9NF0 - chains B and F of the 8 polymer chains in the assembly; structure by electron microscopy, 3.06 A resolution.

== Chain B (and F) ==
Molecule: Sulfhydrogenase 1 subunit beta
Source organism: Pyrococcus furiosus
Notes: EC 1.12.98.4; chain F of this document is another copy of the same molecule, construct and numbering; everything in this record applies to it too
UniProt: Q8U2E5 (HYD1B_PYRFU); residues 1-367 here = UniProt positions 1-367
Amino-acid sequence (367 residues; row label = number of the first residue in the row):
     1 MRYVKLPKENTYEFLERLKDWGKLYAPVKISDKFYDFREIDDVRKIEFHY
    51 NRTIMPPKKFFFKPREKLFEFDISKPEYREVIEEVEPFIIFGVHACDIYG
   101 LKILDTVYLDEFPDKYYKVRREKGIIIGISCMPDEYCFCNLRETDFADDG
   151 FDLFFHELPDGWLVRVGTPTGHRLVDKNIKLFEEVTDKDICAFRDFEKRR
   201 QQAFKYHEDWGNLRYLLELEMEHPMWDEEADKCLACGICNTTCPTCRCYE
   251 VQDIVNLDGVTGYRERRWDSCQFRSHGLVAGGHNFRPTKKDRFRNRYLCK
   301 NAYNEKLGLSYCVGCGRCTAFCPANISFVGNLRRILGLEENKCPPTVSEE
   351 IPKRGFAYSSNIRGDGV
Not modelled in the structure: 340-367
Metal / ion sites: 4Fe-4S cluster Fe site 1: Cys-96, Cys-131, Cys-137, Cys-139; 4Fe-4S cluster Fe site 2: Cys-233, Cys-236, Cys-239, Cys-322; 4Fe-4S cluster Fe site 3: Cys-243, Cys-312, Cys-315, Cys-318; 4Fe-4S cluster Fe site 4: Cys-246, Cys-248, Cys-271, Cys-299
Ligand contacts:
  - FAD (flavin-adenine dinucleotide): Leu-278, Val-279, Ala-280
  - 4Fe-4S cluster (SF4), molecule 1: Asn-51, His-94, Ala-95, Cys-96, Cys-131, Pro-133, Cys-137, Cys-139, Thr-144, Arg-200, Phe-204, Gly-314, Cys-315
  - 4Fe-4S cluster (SF4), molecule 2: Phe-138, Cys-239, Thr-242, Cys-243, Pro-244, Thr-245, Arg-296, Lys-300, Tyr-311, Cys-312, Val-313, Gly-314, Cys-315, Gly-316, Arg-317, Cys-318, Phe-328
  - 4Fe-4S cluster (SF4), molecule 3: Cys-233, Leu-234, Ala-235, Cys-236, Gly-237, Ile-238, Cys-239, Gln-272, Phe-293, Cys-322, Pro-323, Ala-324, Ile-326
  - 4Fe-4S cluster (SF4), molecule 4: Asn-240, Cys-246, Arg-247, Cys-248, Asp-269, Ser-270, Cys-271, His-276, Asn-295, Arg-296, Cys-299, Lys-300

== Interface between chain B and chain F ==
Residue-residue contacts (52):
  Tyr-3(B) / Tyr-215(F)
  Tyr-3(B) / Leu-219(F)  hydrophobic
  Asn-140(B) / Asp-209(F)
  Glu-143(B) / Glu-143(F)
  Glu-143(B) / Asp-209(F)
  Asp-145(B) / Asp-209(F)
  Phe-146(B) / Asn-212(F)
  Phe-146(B) / Tyr-215(F)  hydrophobic
  Ala-147(B) / Tyr-215(F)  hydrogen bond (backbone-side chain)
  Asp-148(B) / Arg-214(F)  salt bridge
  Asp-148(B) / Tyr-215(F)  hydrogen bond
  Asp-148(B) / Tyr-303(F)
  Arg-165(B) / Tyr-215(F)
  Ile-190(B) / Leu-219(F)  hydrophobic
  Ile-190(B) / Glu-220(F)
  Phe-193(B) / Leu-216(F)  hydrophobic
  Arg-194(B) / Leu-216(F)
  Arg-194(B) / Glu-220(F)  salt bridge
  Arg-194(B) / Leu-336(F)
  Arg-194(B) / Gly-337(F)
  Glu-197(B) / Asn-212(F)
  Lys-198(B) / Leu-336(F)
  Lys-198(B) / Gly-337(F)  hydrogen bond (side chain-backbone)
  Gln-201(B) / Asp-209(F)
  Asp-209(B) / Asn-140(F)
  Asp-209(B) / Glu-143(F)
  Asp-209(B) / Asp-145(F)
  Asp-209(B) / Gln-201(F)
  Asn-212(B) / Phe-146(F)
  Asn-212(B) / Glu-197(F)
  Arg-214(B) / Asp-148(F)  salt bridge
  Tyr-215(B) / Met-1(F)  hydrophobic
  Tyr-215(B) / Tyr-3(F)
  Tyr-215(B) / Phe-146(F)  hydrophobic
  Tyr-215(B) / Ala-147(F)
  Tyr-215(B) / Asp-148(F)  hydrogen bond (side chain-backbone)
  Tyr-215(B) / Arg-165(F)  hydrogen bond
  Leu-216(B) / Phe-193(F)  hydrophobic
  Leu-216(B) / Arg-194(F)
  Glu-218(B) / Met-1(F)
  Leu-219(B) / Tyr-3(F)  hydrophobic
  Leu-219(B) / Ile-190(F)  hydrophobic
  Glu-220(B) / Arg-194(F)  salt bridge
  Tyr-303(B) / Asp-148(F)
  Lys-306(B) / Lys-306(F)
  Leu-307(B) / Leu-307(F)
  Leu-307(B) / Gly-308(F)
  Gly-308(B) / Leu-307(F)
  Ile-335(B) / Arg-194(F)
  Leu-336(B) / Arg-194(F)
  Gly-337(B) / Arg-194(F)
  Gly-337(B) / Lys-198(F)  hydrogen bond (backbone-side chain)
Other interface residues (no listed pair), chain B (33 interface residues in all): Met-1, Asp-187, Gly-211, Glu-305
Other interface residues (no listed pair), chain F (32 interface residues in all): Gly-211, Glu-218, Glu-305, Ile-335

== Summary ==
33 residues of chain B and 32 residues of chain F are in contact, with 6 hydrogen bonds and 4 salt bridges.
Among the polar pairs are Asp-148(B)/Arg-214(F), Arg-194(B)/Glu-220(F) and Ala-147(B)/Tyr-215(F). Bound to
chain B: 4 copies of 4Fe-4S cluster and flavin-adenine dinucleotide.
Chain B and chain F are both Sulfhydrogenase 1 subunit beta (Pyrococcus furiosus); the structure, Structure of
the NADPH-bound Pyrococcus furiosus SHI complex, was determined by electron microscopy together with 9E15,
9E1J and 9NEZ from the same study.
